PDB entry 4LEZ | X-ray diffraction, 2.36 A resolution | chains C and I of the 6 polymer chains in the assembly

[Chain C]
Protein: Cyclic GMP-AMP synthase
From: Mus musculus
Notes: EC 2.7.7.-; fragment: mouse cGAS catalytic domain
UniProt: Q8C6L5 (CGAS_MOUSE); numbering as in UniProt (aligned over 142-507)
Chain sequence (366 residues; row label = number of the first residue in the row):
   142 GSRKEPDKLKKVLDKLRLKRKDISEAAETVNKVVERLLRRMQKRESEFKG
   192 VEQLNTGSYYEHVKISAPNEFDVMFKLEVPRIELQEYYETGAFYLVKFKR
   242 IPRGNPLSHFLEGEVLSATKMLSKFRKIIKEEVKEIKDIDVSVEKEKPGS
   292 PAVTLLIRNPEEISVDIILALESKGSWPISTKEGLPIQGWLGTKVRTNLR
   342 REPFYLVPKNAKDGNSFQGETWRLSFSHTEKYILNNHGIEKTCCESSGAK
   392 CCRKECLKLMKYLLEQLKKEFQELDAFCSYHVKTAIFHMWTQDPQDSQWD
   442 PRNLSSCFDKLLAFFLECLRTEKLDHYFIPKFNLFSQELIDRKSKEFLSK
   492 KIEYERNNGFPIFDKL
Unresolved in the structure: 142-148
Ion coordination: Zn2+: His-378, Cys-384, Cys-385, Cys-392
Residues lining bound ligands: cGAMP (1SY): Glu-211, Asp-213, Met-215, Gly-290, Ser-291, Pro-292, Ala-293, Asp-307, Ile-309, Val-348, Lys-350, Arg-364, Leu-365, Ser-366, Ser-368, Cys-419, Ser-420, Tyr-421, His-467
Reported in the primary citation:
  - binding site for cGAMP: Asp-213, Asp-307, Arg-364, Ser-366, Tyr-421
  - catalytic residues: Asp-213, Asp-307 (proposed by the authors, not directly observed)
  - mutagenesis - K151E, R158E, K160E, R161E, K162E, S165E, R180E, R222E (more than 50%), K240E (more than 50%), K315E, K323E (more than 50%), K372E, K395E: decreased catalytic activity
  - mutagenesis - K184E: unchanged catalytic activity
  - mutagenesis - K335E, R342E, K382A, E386A: abolished catalytic activity
  - mutagenesis - R158E, K372E, K382A, E386A, K395E: decreased signaling
  - mutagenesis - K184E, R222E, K240E, R342E: unchanged signaling
  - mutagenesis - R222E/R342E, K335E: abolished signaling
  - mutagenesis - K151E, R158E, K160E, K162E, S165E, R180E, K184E, R222E, K240E, K315E, K323E, K335E, R342E, K372E, K382A, K395E: decreased binding to DNA
  - mutagenesis - E386A: unchanged binding to DNA

[Chain I]
Molecule: 18bp dsDNA
Sequence (18 nucleotides; row label = number of the first residue in the row):
     1 ATCTGTACATGTACAGAT

[Interface between chain C and chain I]
Residue-residue contacts - 14 pairs, chain C then chain I:
  Arg-158(C) with DT12(I), salt bridge to the phosphate
  Leu-159(C) with DT12(I), sugar contact
  Lys-160(C) with DT12(I), phosphate contact; DA13(I), phosphate contact
  Arg-161(C) with DG11(I), base contact; DT12(I), hydrogen bond to the phosphate; DA13(I), hydrogen bond to the sugar
  Arg-180(C) with DC3(I), salt bridge to the phosphate
  His-203(C) with DT10(I), phosphate contact; DG11(I), phosphate contact
  Cys-385(C) with DT10(I), phosphate contact
  Glu-386(C) with DT10(I), phosphate contact
  Lys-395(C) with DT10(I), phosphate contact; DG11(I), salt bridge to the phosphate
Other interface residues (no listed pair), chain C (11 interface residues in all): Ser-387, Lys-399

[Summary]
The interface between chain C and chain I involves 11 residues on one side and 5 on the other, with 2 hydrogen
bonds and 3 salt bridges. Polar pairs include Arg-161(C)/DA13(I), Arg-161(C)/DT12(I) and Arg-158(C)/DT12(I).
The paper reports catalytic residues Asp-213(C) and Asp-307(C); K151E, R158E and K160E of chain C, among
others, reduce binding to DNA; 19 substitutions were tested in all.
Chain C is Cyclic GMP-AMP synthase (Mus musculus) and chain I is 18bp dsDNA; the structure, Structure of mouse
cGAS bound to an 18bp DNA and cGAS product, was determined by X-ray diffraction together with 4LEV, 4LEW and
4LEY from the same study.
